PDB entry 6WWN | electron microscopy, 3.50 A resolution | chains A and K of the 3 polymer chains in the assembly

[Chain A]
Protein: Tubulin alpha-1B chain
Source organism: Sus scrofa
UniProt: Q2XVP4 (TBA1B_PIG); numbering as in UniProt (aligned over 1-451)
Chain sequence (451 residues; numbered 1 to 451; the number before each row is that of its first residue):
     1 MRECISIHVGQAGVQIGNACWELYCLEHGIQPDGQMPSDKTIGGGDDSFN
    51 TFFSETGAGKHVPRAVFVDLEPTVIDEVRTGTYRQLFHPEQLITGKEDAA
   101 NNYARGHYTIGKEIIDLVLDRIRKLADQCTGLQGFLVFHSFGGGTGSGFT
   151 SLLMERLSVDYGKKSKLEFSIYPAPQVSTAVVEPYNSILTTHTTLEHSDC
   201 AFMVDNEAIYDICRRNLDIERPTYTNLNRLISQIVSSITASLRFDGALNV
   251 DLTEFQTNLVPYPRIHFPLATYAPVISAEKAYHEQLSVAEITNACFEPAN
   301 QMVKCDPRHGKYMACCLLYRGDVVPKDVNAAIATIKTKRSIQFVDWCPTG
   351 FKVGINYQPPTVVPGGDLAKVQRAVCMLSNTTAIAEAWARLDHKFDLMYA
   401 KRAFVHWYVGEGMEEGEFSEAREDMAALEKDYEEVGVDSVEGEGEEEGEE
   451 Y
Disordered / not traced: 441-451
Ion coordination: Mg2+: Asp98 (together with GTP)
Residues lining bound ligands: GTP (guanosine-5'-triphosphate): Val9, Gly10, Gln11, Ala12, Gln15, Ile16, Asp98, Ala99, Asn101, Ser140, Phe141, Gly142, Gly143, Gly144, Thr145, Gly146, Ile171, Thr179, Glu183, Asn206, Tyr224, Asn228
Curated features (UniProtKB/Swiss-Prot):
  - motif: Met1 to Cys4 (MREC motif)
  - active site: Glu254
  - binding site (GTP): Gly10, Gln11, Ala12, Gln15, Glu71, Ala99, Ser140, Gly143, Gly144, Thr145, Gly146, Thr179, Glu183, Asn206, Tyr224, Asn228, Leu252
  - binding site (Mg(2+)): Glu71
  - site: Tyr451 (Involved in polymerization)
  - modified residue: Lys40 (N6,N6,N6-trimethyllysine), Ser48 (Phosphoserine), Ser232 (Phosphoserine), Tyr282 (3'-nitrotyrosine), Arg339 (Omega-N-methylarginine), Ser439 (Phosphoserine), Glu443 (5-glutamyl polyglutamate), Glu445 (5-glutamyl polyglutamate), Tyr451 (3'-nitrotyrosine)
  - cross-link (Glycyl lysine isopeptide (Lys-Gly)): Lys326 (interchain with G-Cter in ubiquitin), Lys370 (interchain with G-Cter in ubiquitin)

[Chain K]
Protein: Kinesin-like protein KIF14
Source organism: Mus musculus
UniProt: L0N7N1 (KIF14_MOUSE); residues 391-748 here = UniProt positions 391-748
Chain sequence (363 residues; row label = number of the first residue in the row; note: 390 numbers in that range are skipped by the numbering (no residue carries them; nothing is unmodelled there); numbers below 1 keep their minus sign (Gly-4 is residue -4)):
    -4 GPLGS
   391 NSQVTVAVRVRPFSKREKTEKASQVVFTNGEEITVEHPDMKQVYSFIYDV
   441 SFWSFDECHPGYASQTTVYETLAAPLLDRAFEGYNTCLFAYGQTGSGKSY
   491 TMMGLNEEPGIIPRFCEDLFAQIAKKQTSEVSYHLEMSFFEVYNEKIHDL
   541 LVCKGENGQRKQPLRAREHPVSGPYVEGLSMNVVSSYSDIQSWLELGNKQ
   591 RATAATGMNDKSSRSHSVFTLVMTQTKTEVVEGEEHDHRITSRINLVDLA
   641 GSERCSTAHSSGQRLKEGVSINKSLLTLGKVISALSEQANGKRVFIPYRE
   691 STLTWLLKESLGGNSKTAMIATVSPAASNIEETLSTLRYATQARLIVNIA
   741 KVNEDMNA
Disordered / not traced: -4 to -3
Sequence notes: expression tag (-4 to 0)
Ion coordination: Mg2+: Ser489, Ser603 (together with ADP)
Residues lining bound ligands:
  - ADP (adenosine-5'-diphosphate): Arg399, Arg401, Pro402, Ser444, Gln483, Thr484, Gly485, Gly487, Lys488, Ser489, Tyr490, Asn599, Ser602, Ser603
  - aluminium fluoride (AF3): Gln483, Thr484, Lys488, Ser602, Ser603, Leu639, Ala640, Gly641
Curated features (UniProtKB/Swiss-Prot):
  - binding site (ATP): Gly482 to Ser489
Reported in the primary citation:
  - contacts within the chain: Arg604-Glu643 (salt bridge)

[Interface between chain A and chain K]
Contacting residue pairs (16; chain A residue first):
  Tyr108(A) - Cys645(K)  hydrophobic
  Arg402(A) - Leu666(K)
  Arg402(A) - Lys670(K)
  Arg402(A) - Tyr729(K)  hydrogen bond
  Val405(A) - Leu666(K)
  His406(A) - Leu666(K)
  Val409(A) - Val659(K)
  Val409(A) - Asn662(K)
  Val409(A) - Lys663(K)
  Gly410(A) - Val659(K)
  Gly412(A) - Cys645(K)
  Glu414(A) - Arg644(K)  salt bridge
  Glu415(A) - Tyr729(K)  hydrogen bond
  Glu417(A) - Arg644(K)  salt bridge
  Glu420(A) - Arg644(K)  salt bridge
  Glu423(A) - Glu721(K)
Interface residues without a listed pair, chain A (13 interface residues in all): Ser419
Interface residues without a listed pair, chain K (13 interface residues in all): Ser642, Ser646, Glu722, Arg728

[In short]
Chain A and chain K each contribute 13 residues to their interface; the contacts include 2 hydrogen bonds and
3 salt bridges. Polar contacts include Glu414(A)-Arg644(K), Glu417(A)-Arg644(K) and Glu420(A)-Arg644(K).
Ligands of chain A: GTP. Chain K binds aluminium fluoride and ADP. From the paper: contacts within the chain
involving Arg604(K) and Glu643(K).
Chain A is Tubulin alpha-1B chain (Sus scrofa) and chain K is Kinesin-like protein KIF14 (Mus musculus); the
structure, KIF14[391-748] - ADP-AlFx in complex with a microtubule, was determined by electron microscopy,
deposited together with 6WWE, 6WWF, 6WWG, 6WWH, 6WWI, 6WWJ and 13 further entries.
